4L15 - chain A; structure by X-ray diffraction, 2.60 A resolution.

== Chain A ==
Molecule: Fidgetin-like protein 1
Source organism: Caenorhabditis elegans
Notes: EC 3.6.4.-; fragment: AAA domain
Reference sequence: O16299 (FIGL1_CAEEL); numbering as in UniProt (aligned over 261-594)
Amino-acid sequence (334 residues; each row starts with the number of its first residue):
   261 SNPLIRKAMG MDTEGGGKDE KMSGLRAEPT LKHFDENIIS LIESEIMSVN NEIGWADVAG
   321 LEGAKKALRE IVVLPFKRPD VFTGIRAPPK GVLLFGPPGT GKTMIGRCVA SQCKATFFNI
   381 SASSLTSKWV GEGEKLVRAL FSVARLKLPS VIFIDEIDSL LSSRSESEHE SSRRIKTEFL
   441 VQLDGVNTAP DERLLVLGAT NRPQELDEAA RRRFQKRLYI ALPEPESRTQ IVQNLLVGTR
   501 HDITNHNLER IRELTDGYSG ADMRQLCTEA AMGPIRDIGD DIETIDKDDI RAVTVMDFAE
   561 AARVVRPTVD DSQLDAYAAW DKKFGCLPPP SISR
Disordered / not traced: 261-285, 424-428, 589-594
UniProt features mapped onto this chain:
  - binding site (ATP): A319, G359 to M364
  - mutagenesis: T360 (T360C: No effect on ATPase activity), K362 (K362A: Abolishes ATPase activity), C368 (C368A: Strongly inhibits ATPase activity), C373 (C373A: Slightly inhibits ATPase activity), E416 (E416A: Abolishes ATPase activity), N461 (N461A: Abolishes ATPase activity), R471 (R471A: Abolishes ATPase activity), R472 (R472A: Abolishes ATPase activity), R473 (R473A: Abolishes ATPase activity), C527 (C527A: Slightly inhibits ATPase activity)

== Summary ==
Curated annotation (UniProt) lists 7 ATP-binding residues and 10 mutagenesis sites.
Chain A is Fidgetin-like protein 1 (Caenorhabditis elegans); the structure, Crystal structure of FIGL-1 AAA
domain, was determined by X-ray diffraction (same publication as 4L16).
